Entry 6H53 (X-ray diffraction, 2.90 A resolution); this record covers chains A and B.

Chain A (and B):
Name: CDP-diacylglycerol--inositol 3-phosphatidyltransferase
Source organism: Mycobacterium tuberculosis H37Rv
Notes: EC 2.7.8.11; chain B of this document is another copy of the same molecule, construct and numbering; everything in this record applies to it too
UniProt: P9WPG6 (PISA_MYCTO); residues 1-217 here = UniProt positions 1-217
Sequence (217 residues; each row starts with the number of its first residue):
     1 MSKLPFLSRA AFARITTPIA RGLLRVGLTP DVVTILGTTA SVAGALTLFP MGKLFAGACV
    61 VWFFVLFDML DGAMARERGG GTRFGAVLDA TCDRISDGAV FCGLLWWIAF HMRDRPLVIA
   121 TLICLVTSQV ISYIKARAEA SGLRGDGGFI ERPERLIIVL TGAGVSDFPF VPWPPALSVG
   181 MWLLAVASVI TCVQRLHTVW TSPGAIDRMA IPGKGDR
Not modelled in the structure: 1-16, 149-151, 210-217 (chain B: 1-15, 149-151, 210-217)
UniProt features mapped onto this chain:
  - active site: D93 (Proton acceptor)
  - binding site (a CDP-1,2-diacyl-sn-glycerol): D31 to T34, G72, R76, T82
  - binding site (Mg(2+)): D68, D71, D89, D93
Ligand contacts:
  - unknown branched fragment of phospholipid (UPL), molecule 1: L46, P50, I95, A99, C102, W106
  - unknown branched fragment of phospholipid (UPL), molecule 2: F55, A58, W62, L160, T161, G164, V165, F168
  - unknown branched fragment of phospholipid (UPL), molecule 3: F55, A56, C59, V60, F63, D167, P169
  - unknown branched fragment of phospholipid (UPL), molecule 4: I119, L122, I123, V126
What the authors report for this chain:
  - contacts within the chain: L66-M69 (backbone contact)
  - conformationally variable residues (order/disorder transition): D68, D71, F149 to E151
  - binding site for sulfate ion: S132, R152, R155, R195

Interface between chain A and chain B:
Residue-residue contacts (89; chain A residue first):
  R78(A) - R208(B)  hydrogen bond (backbone-side chain)
  G79(A) - M209(B)
  G80(A) - R208(B)
  G80(A) - M209(B)
  G81(A) - D207(B)
  G81(A) - R208(B)
  G81(A) - M209(B)  hydrogen bond (backbone-backbone)
  T82(A) - A205(B)
  T82(A) - I206(B)
  T82(A) - D207(B)
  T82(A) - R208(B)
  R83(A) - S141(B)
  R83(A) - L143(B)
  R83(A) - G204(B)  hydrogen bond (side chain-backbone)
  R83(A) - A205(B)  hydrogen bond (backbone-backbone)
  R83(A) - M209(B)
  F84(A) - L196(B)
  F84(A) - V199(B)  hydrophobic
  F84(A) - W200(B)  hydrophobic
  F84(A) - A205(B)  hydrogen bond (backbone-backbone)
  A86(A) - R137(B)
  V87(A) - R137(B)
  V87(A) - A138(B)  hydrophobic
  V87(A) - V199(B)  hydrophobic
  A90(A) - Y133(B)
  A90(A) - R137(B)
  T91(A) - V130(B)
  T91(A) - Y133(B)
  T91(A) - I134(B)
  R94(A) - Y133(B)  hydrogen bond
  C102(A) - V126(B)  hydrophobic
  L105(A) - L105(B)  hydrophobic
  L105(A) - L122(B)  hydrophobic
  W106(A) - R115(B)
  W106(A) - V118(B)  hydrophobic
  W106(A) - I119(B)  hydrophobic
  W106(A) - L122(B)  hydrophobic
  A109(A) - F110(B)
  F110(A) - A109(B)
  F110(A) - R115(B)
  R115(A) - W106(B)
  R115(A) - F110(B)
  V118(A) - W106(B)  hydrophobic
  V118(A) - F110(B)  hydrophobic
  I119(A) - W106(B)  hydrophobic
  L122(A) - L105(B)  hydrophobic
  L125(A) - L125(B)  hydrophobic
  V126(A) - C102(B)  hydrophobic
  Q129(A) - Q129(B)
  Q129(A) - V130(B)
  V130(A) - Q129(B)
  S132(A) - Y133(B)
  Y133(A) - A90(B)
  Y133(A) - T91(B)
  Y133(A) - R94(B)  hydrogen bond
  Y133(A) - S132(B)
  Y133(A) - Y133(B)  hydrophobic
  Y133(A) - A136(B)  hydrophobic
  I134(A) - T91(B)
  A136(A) - Y133(B)  hydrophobic
  A136(A) - A136(B)
  A136(A) - R137(B)
  A136(A) - A140(B)
  R137(A) - A86(B)
  R137(A) - V87(B)
  R137(A) - A90(B)
  E139(A) - A140(B)
  A140(A) - A136(B)
  A140(A) - E139(B)
  A140(A) - A140(B)
  S141(A) - R83(B)  hydrogen bond (backbone-side chain)
  L143(A) - R83(B)
  L143(A) - F84(B)
  L196(A) - F84(B)
  V199(A) - F84(B)  hydrophobic
  V199(A) - V87(B)  hydrophobic
  W200(A) - F84(B)  hydrophobic
  G204(A) - R83(B)
  A205(A) - T82(B)
  A205(A) - R83(B)  hydrogen bond (backbone-backbone)
  A205(A) - F84(B)  hydrogen bond (backbone-backbone)
  I206(A) - T82(B)
  D207(A) - G81(B)
  D207(A) - T82(B)
  R208(A) - R78(B)
  R208(A) - G81(B)
  M209(A) - G80(B)
  M209(A) - G81(B)  hydrogen bond (backbone-backbone)
  M209(A) - R83(B)
Interface residues without a listed pair, chain A (47 interface residues in all): L88, I95, G98, A138
Interface residues without a listed pair, chain B (48 interface residues in all): D31, G79, L88, I95, G98

Summary:
Chain A and chain B form an interface of 47 and 48 residues respectively, with 11 hydrogen bonds. Among the
polar pairs are R78(A)-R208(B), R83(A)-G204(B) and R94(A)-Y133(B). From the paper: a binding site for sulfate
ion at S132(A), R152(A) and R155(A) among others; conformational variability at D68(A), D71(A) and F149(A).
Chain A and chain B are both CDP-diacylglycerol--inositol 3-phosphatidyltransferase (Mycobacterium
tuberculosis H37Rv); the structure, Crystal structure of Mycobacterium tuberculosis phosphatidylinositol
phosphate synthase (PgsA1) in apo form, was determined by X-ray diffraction (same publication as 6H59 and
6H5A).
